Entry 7DSS (electron microscopy, 3.90 A resolution); this record covers chains 2 and 3 of the 5 polymer chains in the assembly.

Chain 2:
Molecule: VP2 of O-type FMDV capsid
From: Foot-and-mouth disease virus
Chain sequence (206 residues; row label = number of the first residue in the row):
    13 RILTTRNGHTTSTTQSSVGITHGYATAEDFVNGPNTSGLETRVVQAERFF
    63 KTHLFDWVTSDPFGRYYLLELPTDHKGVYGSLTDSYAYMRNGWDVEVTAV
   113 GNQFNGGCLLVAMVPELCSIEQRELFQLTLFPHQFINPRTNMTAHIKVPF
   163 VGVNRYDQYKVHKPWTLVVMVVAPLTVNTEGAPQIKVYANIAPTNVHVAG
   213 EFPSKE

Chain 3:
Molecule: VP3 of O-type FMDV capsid
From: Foot-and-mouth disease virus
Chain sequence (219 residues; each row starts with the number of its first residue):
     1 GIFPVACSDGYGGLVTTDPKTADPVYGKVFNPPRNMLPGRFTNLLDVAEA
    51 CPTFLHFDGDVPYVTTKTDSDRVLAQFDLSLAAKHMSNTFLAGLAQYYTQ
   101 YSGTVNLHFMFTGPTDAKARYMIAIAPPGMEPPKTPEAAAHCIHAEWDTG
   151 LNSKFTFSIPYLSAADYAYTASDAAETTNVQGWVCLFQITHGKAEGDALV
   201 VLASAGKDFELRLPVDARQ

Interface between chain 2 and chain 3:
Residue-residue contacts - 30 pairs, chain 2 then chain 3:
  Pro-46(2) / Asp-166(3)
  Asn-47(2) / Tyr-161(3)
  Asn-47(2) / Leu-162(3)
  Asn-47(2) / Ser-163(3)  hydrogen bond (side chain-backbone)
  Asn-47(2) / Ala-164(3)  hydrogen bond (side chain-backbone)
  Asn-47(2) / Ala-165(3)
  Thr-48(2) / Tyr-161(3)
  Ser-49(2) / Tyr-161(3)  hydrogen bond (side chain-backbone)
  Leu-51(2) / Ile-143(3)  hydrophobic
  Tyr-100(2) / Pro-128(3)
  Tyr-100(2) / Leu-162(3)  hydrophobic
  Tyr-100(2) / Ser-163(3)
  Tyr-100(2) / Ala-164(3)
  Asn-166(2) / Ala-164(3)
  Asn-166(2) / Ala-165(3)
  Arg-167(2) / Asp-166(3)  salt bridge
  Tyr-168(2) / Ala-164(3)
  Gly-212(2) / Pro-127(3)
  Gly-212(2) / Leu-162(3)
  Glu-213(2) / Pro-127(3)
  Glu-213(2) / His-141(3)
  Glu-213(2) / Ile-143(3)
  Phe-214(2) / Pro-127(3)
  Phe-214(2) / Pro-128(3)
  Phe-214(2) / His-141(3)
  Phe-214(2) / Cys-142(3)
  Pro-215(2) / Ala-138(3)
  Pro-215(2) / Cys-142(3)
  Ser-216(2) / Ala-138(3)  hydrogen bond (backbone-backbone)
  Ser-216(2) / His-141(3)
Also at the interface, not in a pair above, chain 2 (17 interface residues in all): Ala-99, Gln-170, Ala-211
Also at the interface, not in a pair above, chain 3 (17 interface residues in all): Gly-129, Met-130, Glu-131, Pro-133, Pro-160

In short:
The chain 2/chain 3 interface involves 17 residues from each chain; the contacts include 4 hydrogen bonds and
1 salt bridge. Among the polar pairs are Arg-167(2)/Asp-166(3), Asn-47(2)/Ser-163(3) and Asn-47(2)/Ala-164(3).
Here chain 2 is VP2 of O-type FMDV capsid and chain 3 is VP3 of O-type FMDV capsid, both from Foot-and-mouth
disease virus. Entry 7DSS (Complex of FMDV and M8 Nab) was determined by electron microscopy (same publication
as 7DST).
